PDB entry 8H0E | X-ray diffraction, 1.76 A resolution | chains B and C of the 3 polymer chains in the assembly

[Chain B]
Name: collagen-like peptide chain B
Amino-acid sequence (32 residues; numbered 1 to 32; the number before each row is that of its first residue):
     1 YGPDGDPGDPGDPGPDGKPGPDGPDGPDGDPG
Modified residues: P7, P10, P13, P19, P31 (4-hydroxyproline; HYP)

[Chain C]
Name: collagen-like peptide chain C
Amino-acid sequence (31 residues; numbered 1 to 31; the number before each row is that of its first residue):
     1 YGKPGPEGPEGPKGKPGPKGKPGKPGKPGKA
Modified residues: P4, P16, P22, P25, P28 (4-hydroxyproline; HYP)

[Chain B / chain C interface]
Contacting residue pairs (48; chain B residue first):
  Y1(B) with Y1(C), hydrogen bond (backbone-backbone); G2(C)
  G2(B) with Y1(C); G2(C)
  P3(B) with G2(C)
  D4(B) with K3(C)
  G5(B) with K3(C), hydrogen bond (backbone-backbone); G5(C); P6(C)
  D6(B) with G5(C)
  P7(B) with P6(C)
  G8(B) with P6(C), hydrogen bond (backbone-backbone); G8(C); P9(C)
  D9(B) with G8(C)
  P10(B) with P9(C)
  G11(B) with P9(C), hydrogen bond (backbone-backbone); G11(C); P12(C)
  D12(B) with G11(C)
  P13(B) with P12(C)
  G14(B) with P12(C), hydrogen bond (backbone-backbone); G14(C)
  P15(B) with G14(C)
  D16(B) with K15(C)
  G17(B) with K15(C), hydrogen bond (backbone-backbone); G17(C); P18(C)
  K18(B) with G17(C)
  P19(B) with P18(C)
  G20(B) with P18(C), hydrogen bond (backbone-backbone); G20(C)
  P21(B) with G20(C)
  D22(B) with K21(C)
  G23(B) with K21(C), hydrogen bond (backbone-backbone); G23(C)
  P24(B) with G23(C)
  D25(B) with K24(C)
  G26(B) with K24(C), hydrogen bond (backbone-backbone); G26(C)
  P27(B) with G26(C)
  D28(B) with K27(C), salt bridge
  G29(B) with K27(C), hydrogen bond (backbone-backbone); G29(C)
  D30(B) with G29(C)
  P31(B) with K30(C)
  G32(B) with K30(C), hydrogen bond (backbone-backbone); A31(C)
Also at the interface, not in a pair above, chain C (31 interface residues in all): P4, E7, E10, K13, P16, K19, P22, P25, P28

[In short]
32 residues of chain B and 31 residues of chain C are in contact, with 11 hydrogen bonds and 1 salt bridge.
Polar contacts include D28(B)-K27(C), Y1(B)-Y1(C) and G5(B)-K3(C).
Chain B is collagen-like peptide chain B and chain C is collagen-like peptide chain C; the structure, Crystal
structure of collagen heterotrimer with KD, ER and KE axial pairs, was determined by X-ray diffraction (same
publication as 8GZO and 8H0F).
